8VMT - chains C and A of the 4 polymer chains in the assembly; structure by X-ray diffraction, 1.48 A resolution.

[Chain C]
Molecule: 21-nt DNA strand
Sequence (21 nucleotides; row label = number of the first residue in the row):
   401 TTGACTCTCT TAAGAGAGTC A
Ion coordination: Mg2+: DA413, DG414 (shared with 1 residue of chain B); Na+: DA413, DG414 (shared with 1 residue of chain B)

[Chain A]
Protein: Intron-encoded endonuclease I-PpoI
From: Physarum polycephalum
Notes: EC 3.1.-.-
Reference sequence: Q94702 (PPO1_PHYPO); residues 2-163 here = UniProt positions 2-163
Sequence (162 residues; each row starts with the number of its first residue):
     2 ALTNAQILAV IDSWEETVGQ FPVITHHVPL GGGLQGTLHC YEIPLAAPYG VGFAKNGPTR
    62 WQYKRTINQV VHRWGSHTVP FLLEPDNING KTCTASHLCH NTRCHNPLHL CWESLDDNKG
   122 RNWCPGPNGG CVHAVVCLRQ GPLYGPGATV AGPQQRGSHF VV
Ion coordination: Zn2+ site 1: Cys-41, Cys-100, Cys-105, His-110; Mg2+: Asn-119 (shared with 2 residues of chain D); Na+: Asn-119 (shared with 2 residues of chain D); Zn2+ site 2: Cys-125, Cys-132, His-134, Cys-138
From the paper describing this entry:
  - conformationally variable residues: His-98
  - catalytic residues: His-78, His-98
  - mutagenesis - H78A/H98A, H98A: decreased catalytic activity
  - mutagenesis - H78A: unchanged catalytic activity
  - mutagenesis - H98A: abolished binding to metal ion

[How chain C and chain A interact]
Pairs across the interface (19):
  DT401(C) / Thr-67(A)  phosphate contact
  DT402(C) / Arg-66(A)  salt bridge to the phosphate
  DT402(C) / Thr-67(A)  base contact
  DT402(C) / Val-72(A)  base contact
  DG403(C) / Val-52(A)  phosphate contact
  DG403(C) / Gly-53(A)  hydrogen bond to the phosphate
  DG403(C) / Lys-65(A)  hydrogen bond to the base
  DA404(C) / Ala-48(A)  phosphate contact
  DA404(C) / Pro-49(A)  phosphate contact
  DA404(C) / Ala-55(A)  base contact
  DA404(C) / Lys-65(A)  base contact
  DC405(C) / Ala-48(A)  phosphate contact
  DC405(C) / Lys-56(A)  base contact
  DT406(C) / Lys-56(A)  base contact
  DT406(C) / Asn-57(A)  base contact
  DC407(C) / Asn-57(A)  hydrogen bond to the base
  DT411(C) / Leu-116(A)  base contact
  DT411(C) / Lys-120(A)  hydrogen bond to the base
  DA412(C) / Asp-117(A)  sugar contact
Other interface residues (no listed pair), chain C (12 interface residues in all): DT408, DT410, DA413
Other interface residues (no listed pair), chain A (17 interface residues in all): Tyr-50, Phe-54, Arg-74

[Summary]
The interface between chain C and chain A involves 12 residues on one side and 17 on the other; the contacts
include 4 hydrogen bonds and 1 salt bridge. Among the polar pairs are DG403(C)/Lys-65(A), DC407(C)/Asn-57(A)
and DT411(C)/Lys-120(A). From the paper: catalytic residues His-78(A) and His-98(A); H78A/H98A and H98A of
chain A reduce catalytic activity.
Chain C is a 21-nt DNA strand and chain A is Intron-encoded endonuclease I-PpoI (Physarum polycephalum); the
structure, Homing endonuclease I-PpoI-DNA complex:reaction at pH7.0 (K+ MES) with 500 uM Mg2+ for 160s, was
determined by X-ray diffraction (same publication as 8VMO, 8VMP, 8VMQ, 8VMR, 8VMS, 8VMU and 35 further
entries).
